7F58 - chains A and N of the 5 polymer chains in the assembly; structure by electron microscopy, 3.10 A resolution.

[Chain A]
Molecule: Isoform Gnas-2 of Guanine nucleotide-binding protein G(s) subunit alpha isoforms short
From: Homo sapiens
UniProtKB: P63092-2 (GNAS2-2_HUMAN); the author numbering skips numbers that UniProt does not, so the offset changes along the chain: 1-60 = UniProt 1-60; 75-394 = UniProt 61-380
Sequence (380 residues; each row starts with the number of its first residue; note: 14 numbers in that range are skipped by the numbering (no residue carries them; nothing is unmodelled there)):
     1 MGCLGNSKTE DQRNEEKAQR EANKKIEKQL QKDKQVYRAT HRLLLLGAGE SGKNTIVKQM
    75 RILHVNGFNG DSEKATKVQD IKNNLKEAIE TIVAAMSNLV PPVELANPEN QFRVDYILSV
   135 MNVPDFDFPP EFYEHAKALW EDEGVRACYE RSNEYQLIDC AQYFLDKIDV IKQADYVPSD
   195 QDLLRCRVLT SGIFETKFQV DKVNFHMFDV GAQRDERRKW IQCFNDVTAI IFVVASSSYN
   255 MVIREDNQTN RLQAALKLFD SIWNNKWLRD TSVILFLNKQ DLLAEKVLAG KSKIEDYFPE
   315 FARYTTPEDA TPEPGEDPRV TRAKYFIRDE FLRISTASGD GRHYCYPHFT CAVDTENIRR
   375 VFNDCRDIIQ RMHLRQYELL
Unresolved in the structure: 1-10, 75-204, 252-261, 304-306
Construct notes: engineered mutation Asn54 (Ser in P63092-2), Ala226 (Gly212 in P63092-2), Ala268 (Glu254 in P63092-2), Lys271 (Asn257 in P63092-2), Asp274 (Lys260 in P63092-2), Lys280 (Arg266 in P63092-2), Asp284 (Thr270 in P63092-2), Thr285 (Ile271 in P63092-2)

[Chain N]
Molecule: Nanobody35
From: synthetic construct
Notes: antibody fragment or engineered binder
Sequence (126 residues; numbered 1 to 126; the number before each row is that of its first residue):
     1 QVQLQESGGG LVQPGGSLRL SCAASGFTFS NYKMNWVRQA PGKGLEWVSD ISQSGASISY
    61 TGSVKGRFTI SRDNAKNTLY LQMNSLKPED TAVYYCARCP APFTRDCFDV TSTTYAYRGQ
   121 GTQVTV
Disulfides: Cys22-Cys96, Cys99-Cys107

[Chain A / chain N interface]
Contacting residue pairs - 31 pairs, chain A then chain N:
  Arg228(A) with Thr113(N)
  Asp229(A) with Thr111(N); Ser112(N), hydrogen bond (side chain-backbone); Thr113(N), hydrogen bond
  Glu230(A) with Thr111(N); Thr114(N); Tyr115(N)
  Arg231(A) with Phe108(N)
  Arg232(A) with Pro100(N); Phe108(N); Tyr115(N)
  Gln262(A) with Lys43(N)
  Thr263(A) with Lys43(N); Gly44(N); Glu46(N)
  Asn264(A) with Glu46(N)
  Gln267(A) with Trp47(N)
  Lys271(A) with Trp47(N); Asp50(N), salt bridge
  Ser275(A) with Asp106(N); Cys107(N), hydrogen bond (side chain-backbone); Phe108(N)
  Asn278(A) with Arg105(N); Asp106(N)
  Asn279(A) with Asp106(N), hydrogen bond
  Arg283(A) with Arg105(N)
  Asp310(A) with Ser63(N)
  Tyr311(A) with Gly62(N), hydrogen bond (backbone-backbone); Ser63(N)
  Pro313(A) with Gly62(N)
  Glu314(A) with Lys65(N), salt bridge
Interface residues without a listed pair, chain A (19 interface residues in all): Leu272
Interface residues without a listed pair, chain N (20 interface residues in all): Thr61, Tyr117

[In short]
The interface between chain A and chain N involves 19 residues on one side and 20 on the other; the contacts
include 5 hydrogen bonds and 2 salt bridges. Polar pairs include Lys271(A)-Asp50(N), Glu314(A)-Lys65(N) and
Asp229(A)-Ser112(N).
Chain A is Isoform Gnas-2 of Guanine nucleotide-binding protein G(s) subunit alpha isoforms short (Homo
sapiens) and chain N is Nanobody35 (synthetic construct); the structure, Cryo-EM structure of
THIQ-MC4R-Gs_Nb35 complex, was determined by electron microscopy, deposited together with 7F53, 7F54 and 7F55.
